PDB entry 4RFS | X-ray diffraction, 3.23 A resolution | chains B and T of the 4 polymer chains in the assembly

== Chain B ==
Molecule: Energy-coupling factor transporter ATP-binding protein EcfA1
Source organism: Lactobacillus brevis
Notes: EC 3.6.3.-
UniProt: Q03PY5 (ECFA1_LACBA); numbering as in UniProt (aligned over 1-279)
Amino-acid sequence (279 residues; numbered 1 to 279; the number before each row is that of its first residue):
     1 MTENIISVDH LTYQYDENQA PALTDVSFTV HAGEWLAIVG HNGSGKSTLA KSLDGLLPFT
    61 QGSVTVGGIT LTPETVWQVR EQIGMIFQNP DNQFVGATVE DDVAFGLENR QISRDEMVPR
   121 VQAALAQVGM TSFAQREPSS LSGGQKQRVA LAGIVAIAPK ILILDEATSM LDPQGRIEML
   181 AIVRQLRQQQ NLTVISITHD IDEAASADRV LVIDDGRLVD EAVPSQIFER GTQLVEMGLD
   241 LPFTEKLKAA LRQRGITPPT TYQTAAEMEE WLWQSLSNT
Not modelled in the structure: 1-2, 278-279
UniProt features mapped onto this chain:
  - binding site (ATP): Gly40 to Ser47
What the authors report for this chain:
  - mutagenesis - D102R: abolished growth

== Chain T ==
Molecule: Energy-coupling factor transporter transmembrane protein EcfT
Source organism: Lactobacillus brevis
UniProt: Q03PY7 (ECFT_LACBA); residues 1-266 here = UniProt positions 1-266
Amino-acid sequence (280 residues; row label = number of the first residue in the row; numbers below 1 keep their minus sign (Met-13 is residue -13)):
   -13 MGSSHHHHHH SQDPMSNFIF GRYLPLDSVV HRLDPRAKLM LSFCYIIVVF LANNIWSYAI
    47 LIAFTVGAIL SSKISLGFFL KGIRPLLWLI VFTVVLQLLF SPAGGHTYFH WAFINVTQDG
   107 LINAGYIFVR FLLIIMMSTL LTLSTQPLDI ATGLASLMKP LRWVKVPVDT LAMMLSIALR
   167 FVPTLMDEAT KIMNAQRARG VDFGEGGLFK QAKSLIPLMV PLFMSAFNRA EDLSTAMEAR
   227 GYQDSEHRSQ YRILTWQRRD TVTWLLFLLG FVAILIFRHW
Not modelled in the structure: -13 to 16, 98-102, 239-244, 264-266
Sequence notes: expression tag (-13 to 0)
What the authors report for this chain:
  - mutagenesis - R185E, M205R/F209R, F209R/F213R, A216D, R226E: abolished growth
  - mutagenesis - I163W, A164W, A184V, G186A, L201A, L201R, M205A/F209A, M205R, F209A/F213A, F209R, A212W/A216W, F213R, A225V, G227A: unchanged growth
  - mutagenesis - M205R/F209R, F209R/F213R: decreased binding to Substrate binding pritein S

== Chain B / chain T interface ==
Pairs across the interface (48):
  Trp77(B) - Glu224(T)
  Trp77(B) - Tyr228(T)
  Trp77(B) - Gln229(T)
  Arg80(B) - Glu224(T)  hydrogen bond (side chain-backbone)
  Phe87(B) - Ala222(T)  hydrophobic
  Phe87(B) - Ala225(T)  hydrophobic
  Asn92(B) - Arg215(T)
  Asn92(B) - Asp218(T)
  Asn92(B) - Leu219(T)  hydrogen bond (backbone-backbone)
  Asn92(B) - Ala222(T)
  Gln93(B) - Leu219(T)
  Gln93(B) - Ala222(T)
  Phe94(B) - Arg166(T)
  Phe94(B) - Leu219(T)
  Val95(B) - Met223(T)  hydrophobic
  Val95(B) - Arg226(T)
  Gly96(B) - Ser162(T)
  Gly96(B) - Arg166(T)
  Ala97(B) - Leu134(T)  hydrophobic
  Ala97(B) - Arg166(T)
  Glu100(B) - Gln236(T)
  Asp101(B) - Tyr237(T)
  Asp102(B) - Arg226(T)  salt bridge
  Ala104(B) - Gln236(T)
  Phe105(B) - Met223(T)  hydrophobic
  Phe105(B) - Arg226(T)
  Phe105(B) - Tyr228(T)  hydrophobic
  Gly106(B) - Gly227(T)
  Glu108(B) - His233(T)
  Glu108(B) - Arg234(T)  salt bridge
  Glu108(B) - Ser235(T)  hydrogen bond (backbone-side chain)
  Glu108(B) - Gln236(T)
  Asn109(B) - Gly227(T)
  Asn109(B) - Tyr228(T)
  Asn109(B) - Asp230(T)
  Asn109(B) - His233(T)  hydrogen bond (side chain-backbone)
  Arg110(B) - Gly227(T)
  Gln111(B) - His233(T)  hydrogen bond
  Ile112(B) - Ser235(T)  hydrogen bond (backbone-side chain)
  Arg114(B) - Ser235(T)
  Arg114(B) - Gln236(T)
  Met117(B) - Ser235(T)
  Met117(B) - Gln236(T)
  Glu137(B) - Arg166(T)
  Glu137(B) - Pro169(T)
  Pro138(B) - Arg166(T)
  Ser139(B) - Pro169(T)
  Gly153(B) - Arg226(T)
Also at the interface, not in a pair above, chain B (33 interface residues in all): Lys51, Leu56, Asp91, Thr98, Val103, Val118, Val149
Also at the interface, not in a pair above, chain T (26 interface residues in all): Met159, Ile163, Thr170, Thr221, Ser231
The authors on this interface:
  - specific contacts: Asp102(B)-Arg226(T)

== Overview ==
The interface between chain B and chain T involves 33 residues on one side and 26 on the other, with 6
hydrogen bonds and 2 salt bridges. Polar pairs include Asp102(B)-Arg226(T), Glu108(B)-Arg234(T) and
Arg80(B)-Glu224(T). The paper describes a contact between Asp102(B) and Arg226(T). The paper reports that
R185E, M205R/F209R and F209R/F213R of chain T, among others, abolish growth; M205R/F209R and F209R/F213R of
chain T reduce binding to Substrate binding pritein S; 20 substitutions were tested in all.
Here chain B is Energy-coupling factor transporter ATP-binding protein EcfA1 and chain T is Energy-coupling
factor transporter transmembrane protein EcfT, both from Lactobacillus brevis. Entry 4RFS (Structure of a
pantothenate energy coupling factor transporter) was determined by X-ray diffraction.
